5INO - chains A and D of the 4 polymer chains in the assembly; structure by X-ray diffraction, 3.21 A resolution.

# Chain A
Molecule: Tyrosyl-DNA phosphodiesterase 2
From: Homo sapiens
Notes: EC 3.1.4.-
UniProtKB: O95551 (TYDP2_HUMAN), isoform O95551-2; residues 108-362 here correspond to UniProt positions 138-392 (UniProt number = residue number + 30)
Chain sequence (258 residues; numbered 105 to 362; the number before each row is that of its first residue):
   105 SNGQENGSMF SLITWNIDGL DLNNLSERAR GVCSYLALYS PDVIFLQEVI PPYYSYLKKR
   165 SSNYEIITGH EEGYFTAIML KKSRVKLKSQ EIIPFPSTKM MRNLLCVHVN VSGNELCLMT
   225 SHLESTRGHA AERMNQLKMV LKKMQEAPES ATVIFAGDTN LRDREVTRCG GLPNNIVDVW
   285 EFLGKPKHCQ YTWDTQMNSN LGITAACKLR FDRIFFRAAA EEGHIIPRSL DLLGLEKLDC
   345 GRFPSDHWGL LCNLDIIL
Not modelled in the structure: 105-107, 325, 362
Construct notes: expression tag (105-107)
Reported in the primary citation:
  - mutagenesis - D262H, D262L, D262M: abolished catalytic activity
  - mutagenesis - R206K: decreased catalytic activity on 5'-Y
  - contacts within the chain: Tyr178-Arg206
  - mutagenesis - Y178F, Y178W: decreased catalytic activity
  - mutagenesis - I307V: unchanged growth in response to etoposide
  - catalytic residues: Asp262
  - mutagenesis - R206K: abolished catalytic activity on T5PNP
  - mutagenesis - R206K: abolished catalytic activity on PNPP
  - mutagenesis - D350N: decreased growth in response to etoposide

# Chain D
Molecule: 9-nt DNA strand
Sequence (9 nucleotides; row label = number of the first residue in the row):
     1 CCGAATTCG

# Interface between chain A and chain D
Pairs across the interface (17; chain A residue first):
  Asn120(A) - DC1(D)  phosphate contact
  Asp122(A) - DC1(D)  base contact
  Leu124(A) - DC1(D)  base contact
  Glu152(A) - DC1(D)  phosphate contact
  Arg206(A) - DC1(D)  salt bridge to the phosphate
  His226(A) - DC1(D)  salt bridge to the phosphate
  Ser229(A) - DC1(D)  hydrogen bond to the phosphate
  Thr230(A) - DC2(D)  hydrogen bond to the phosphate
  Arg231(A) - DA4(D)  salt bridge to the phosphate
  Asp262(A) - DC1(D)  phosphate contact
  Asn264(A) - DC1(D)  hydrogen bond to the phosphate
  Arg266(A) - DG3(D)  salt bridge to the phosphate
  Trp297(A) - DC1(D)  sugar contact
  Trp297(A) - DC2(D)  sugar contact
  Ile307(A) - DC2(D)  base contact
  Cys311(A) - DC2(D)  sugar contact
  His351(A) - DC1(D)  salt bridge to the phosphate
Also at the interface, not in a pair above, chain A (19 interface residues in all): Leu305, Phe315, Asp350

# In short
19 residues of chain A face 4 of chain D across their interface; the contacts include 3 hydrogen bonds and 5
salt bridges. Among the polar pairs are Ser229(A)-DC1(D), Thr230(A)-DC2(D) and Asn264(A)-DC1(D). The paper
reports the catalytic residue Asp262(A); D262H, D262L and D262M of chain A abolish catalytic activity; 8
substitutions were tested in all.
Chain A is Tyrosyl-DNA phosphodiesterase 2 (Homo sapiens) and chain D is a 9-nt DNA strand; the structure,
Human Tdp2 reaction product (5'-phosphorylated DNA)-Mg2+ complex, was determined by X-ray diffraction (same
publication as 5HT2, 5INK, 5INL, 5INP and 5INQ).
